Entry 1LNU (X-ray diffraction, 2.50 A resolution); this record covers chains A and B.

Chain A:
Molecule: H-2 class II histocompatibility antigen, A-B alpha chain
Organism: Mus musculus
UniProt: P14434 (HA2B_MOUSE); residues 1-182 here correspond to UniProt positions 27-208 (UniProt number = residue number + 26)
Amino-acid sequence (182 residues; row label = number of the first residue in the row):
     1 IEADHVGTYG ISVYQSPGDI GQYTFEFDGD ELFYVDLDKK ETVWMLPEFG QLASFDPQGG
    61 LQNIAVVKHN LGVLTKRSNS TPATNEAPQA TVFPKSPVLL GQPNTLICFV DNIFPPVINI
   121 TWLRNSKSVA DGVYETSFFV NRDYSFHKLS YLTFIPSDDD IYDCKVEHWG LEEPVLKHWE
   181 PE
UniProt features mapped onto this chain:
  - region: E180 to E182 (Connecting peptide)
  - glycosylation: N119 (N-linked (GlcNAc...) asparagine)
Disulfide bonds: C108-C164
Covalent attachments: N-acetylglucosamine (NAG) linked to N79, N119

Chain B:
Molecule: H-2 class II histocompatibility antigen, A beta chain
Organism: Mus musculus
UniProt: P14483 (HB2A_MOUSE); aligned to UniProt positions 27-215 over residues 29-217 (the alignment contains insertions or deletions, so no single offset holds)
Amino-acid sequence (217 residues; each row starts with the number of its first residue):
     1 FEAQKAKANK AVDGGGGSLV PRGSGGGGSE RHFVYQFMGE CYFTNGTQRI RYVTRYIYNR
    61 EEYVRYDSDV GEHRAVTELG RPDAEYWNSQ PEILERTRAE LDTVCRHNYE GPETHTSLRR
   121 LEQPNVVISL SRTEALNHHN TLVCSVTDFY PAKIKVRWFR NGQEETVGVS STQLIRNGDW
   181 TFQVLVMLEM TPRRGEVYTC HVEHPSLKSP ITVEWKA
Differences from the reference sequence: conflict K216 (Arg217 in P14483)
Disulfide bonds: C41-C105, C144-C200
Covalent attachments: N-acetylglucosamine (NAG) linked to N45

Interface between chain A and chain B:
Pairs across the interface (153):
  I1(A) - Y42(B)
  E2(A) - R49(B)
  A3(A) - Y42(B)  hydrophobic
  A3(A) - F43(B)
  D4(A) - F43(B)  hydrogen bond (backbone-backbone)
  D4(A) - T44(B)
  D4(A) - N45(B)  hydrogen bond (side chain-backbone)
  H5(A) - Y42(B)
  H5(A) - F43(B)  hydrogen bond (backbone-backbone)
  H5(A) - Y109(B)
  G7(A) - G39(B)
  G7(A) - E40(B)
  G7(A) - C41(B)  hydrogen bond (backbone-backbone)
  G7(A) - F43(B)
  Y9(A) - M38(B)
  Y9(A) - G39(B)  hydrogen bond (backbone-backbone)
  Y9(A) - E113(B)  hydrogen bond
  G10(A) - F37(B)
  I11(A) - F37(B)
  S12(A) - Y35(B)
  S12(A) - Q36(B)
  S12(A) - F37(B)  hydrogen bond (backbone-backbone)
  V13(A) - Y35(B)
  Y14(A) - F33(B)
  Y14(A) - V34(B)
  Y14(A) - Y35(B)  hydrogen bond (backbone-backbone)
  Q15(A) - F33(B)
  Q15(A) - V34(B)
  S16(A) - F33(B)  hydrogen bond (backbone-backbone)
  P17(A) - R31(B)
  P17(A) - H32(B)
  P17(A) - F33(B)
  Y23(A) - K5(B)
  F25(A) - Q4(B)
  F25(A) - K5(B)
  F27(A) - E113(B)
  F27(A) - S117(B)
  F27(A) - L118(B)  hydrophobic
  F27(A) - W180(B)
  D28(A) - R176(B)  hydrogen bond (backbone-side chain)
  G29(A) - R176(B)
  D30(A) - Y150(B)
  D30(A) - R176(B)  salt bridge
  D30(A) - G178(B)
  D30(A) - W180(B)
  E31(A) - W180(B)  hydrogen bond (backbone-side chain)
  L32(A) - E113(B)
  L32(A) - S117(B)
  L32(A) - W180(B)  hydrophobic
  M45(A) - G178(B)
  M45(A) - D179(B)
  M45(A) - W180(B)
  L46(A) - R120(B)
  L46(A) - D179(B)
  L46(A) - W180(B)  hydrophobic
  F49(A) - T116(B)
  F49(A) - S117(B)
  F49(A) - R120(B)
  L52(A) - F1(B)  hydrogen bond (backbone-backbone)
  L52(A) - H115(B)
  A53(A) - F1(B)
  S54(A) - F1(B)  hydrogen bond (backbone-backbone)
  S54(A) - E2(B)  hydrogen bond
  S54(A) - A3(B)  hydrogen bond (backbone-backbone)
  F55(A) - E2(B)  hydrogen bond (backbone-side chain)
  F55(A) - A3(B)
  F55(A) - K5(B)
  D56(A) - E2(B)  hydrogen bond (backbone-side chain)
  G59(A) - K5(B)  hydrogen bond (backbone-side chain)
  Q62(A) - K5(B)  hydrogen bond
  N63(A) - K5(B)  hydrogen bond
  N63(A) - A6(B)
  N63(A) - K7(B)
  N63(A) - A8(B)
  N63(A) - F37(B)
  V66(A) - A8(B)
  V66(A) - N9(B)
  V67(A) - Y35(B)  hydrophobic
  H69(A) - A11(B)
  N70(A) - N9(B)  hydrogen bond (side chain-backbone)
  N70(A) - K10(B)
  N70(A) - A11(B)  hydrogen bond (side chain-backbone)
  N70(A) - Y35(B)  hydrogen bond
  L71(A) - F33(B)
  L71(A) - Y35(B)  hydrophobic
  L71(A) - Y58(B)  hydrophobic
  V73(A) - A11(B)  hydrophobic
  V73(A) - V12(B)
  V73(A) - D13(B)
  V73(A) - G14(B)
  L74(A) - Y58(B)  hydrophobic
  L74(A) - Y63(B)
  L74(A) - L79(B)  hydrophobic
  T75(A) - Y58(B)
  K76(A) - G14(B)
  K76(A) - G16(B)
  K76(A) - G17(B)
  R77(A) - A11(B)
  R77(A) - V12(B)  hydrogen bond (side chain-backbone)
  R77(A) - G16(B)
  R77(A) - G17(B)
  R77(A) - L19(B)
  R77(A) - Y63(B)
  R77(A) - L79(B)  hydrogen bond (side chain-backbone)
  R77(A) - P82(B)
  R77(A) - D83(B)  salt bridge
  S78(A) - G17(B)  hydrogen bond (backbone-backbone)
  S78(A) - Y58(B)
  S78(A) - L79(B)
  N79(A) - G17(B)  hydrogen bond (backbone-backbone)
  N79(A) - S18(B)  hydrogen bond
  N79(A) - L19(B)
  S80(A) - F33(B)
  T81(A) - F33(B)
  T81(A) - Y58(B)
  T81(A) - N59(B)  hydrogen bond (backbone-side chain)
  P82(A) - H32(B)
  P82(A) - F33(B)  hydrophobic
  A83(A) - H32(B)  hydrogen bond (backbone-backbone)
  A83(A) - N59(B)
  T84(A) - S24(B)
  T84(A) - G25(B)
  N85(A) - G28(B)  hydrogen bond (side chain-backbone)
  N85(A) - S29(B)  hydrogen bond
  E86(A) - R60(B)  salt bridge
  F93(A) - N177(B)
  F93(A) - Q183(B)
  P94(A) - Q183(B)  hydrogen bond (backbone-side chain)
  K95(A) - D148(B)  salt bridge
  K95(A) - D179(B)  salt bridge
  K95(A) - T181(B)  hydrogen bond
  K95(A) - Q183(B)  hydrogen bond (backbone-side chain)
  I107(A) - N177(B)
  N112(A) - R60(B)
  F114(A) - N59(B)
  F114(A) - R60(B)
  P115(A) - V34(B)  hydrophobic
  V140(A) - Q36(B)
  V140(A) - M38(B)  hydrophobic
  D143(A) - R60(B)  salt bridge
  Y144(A) - Q36(B)
  Y144(A) - R55(B)  hydrogen bond
  Y144(A) - I57(B)  hydrophobic
  Y144(A) - R60(B)
  Y144(A) - E62(B)
  S145(A) - R60(B)  hydrogen bond
  F146(A) - Q36(B)
  Y151(A) - N177(B)  hydrogen bond (side chain-backbone)
  Y151(A) - G178(B)
  Y151(A) - D179(B)
  W169(A) - G28(B)
  W169(A) - E30(B)  hydrogen bond
  W169(A) - H32(B)
Also at the interface, not in a pair above, chain A (74 interface residues in all): V6, T8, G60, P97, P116, F139, G170
Also at the interface, not in a pair above, chain B (73 interface residues in all): G15, R51, Y56, G80, W87, N108, P112, T147

Summary:
74 residues of chain A face 73 of chain B across their interface; the contacts include 39 hydrogen bonds and 6
salt bridges. Among the polar pairs are D30(A)-R176(B), R77(A)-D83(B) and E86(A)-R60(B). N-acetylglucosamine
is covalently linked to N79(A) and N119(A).
Here chain A is H-2 class II histocompatibility antigen, A-B alpha chain and chain B is H-2 class II
histocompatibility antigen, A beta chain, both from Mus musculus. Entry 1LNU (CRYSTAL STRUCTURE OF CLASS II
MHC MOLECULE IAb BOUND TO EALPHA3K PEPTIDE) was determined by X-ray diffraction.
